Entry 1DZH (X-ray diffraction, 2.85 A resolution); this record covers chain L.

# Chain L
Name: Antithrombin-III
From: Homo sapiens
UniProt: P01008 (ANT3_HUMAN); residues 1-432 here correspond to UniProt positions 33-464 (UniProt number = residue number + 32)
Chain sequence (432 residues; numbered 1 to 432; the number before each row is that of its first residue):
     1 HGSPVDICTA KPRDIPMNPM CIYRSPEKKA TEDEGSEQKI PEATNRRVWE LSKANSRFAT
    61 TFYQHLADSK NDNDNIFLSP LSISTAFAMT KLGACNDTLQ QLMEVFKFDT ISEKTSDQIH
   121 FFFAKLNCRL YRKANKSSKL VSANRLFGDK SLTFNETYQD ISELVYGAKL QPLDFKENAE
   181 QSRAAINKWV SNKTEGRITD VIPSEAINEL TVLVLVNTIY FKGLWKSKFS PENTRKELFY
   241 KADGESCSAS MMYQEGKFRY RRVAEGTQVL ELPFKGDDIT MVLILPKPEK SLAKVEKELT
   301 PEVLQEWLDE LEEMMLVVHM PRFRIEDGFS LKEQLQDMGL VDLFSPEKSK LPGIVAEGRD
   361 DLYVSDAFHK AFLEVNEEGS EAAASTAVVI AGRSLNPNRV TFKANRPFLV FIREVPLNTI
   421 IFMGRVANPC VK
Disordered / not traced: 1-6, 26-42, 431-432
Cystine bridges: Cys-8/Cys-128, Cys-21/Cys-95, Cys-247/Cys-430
Covalently attached groups: N-acetylglucosamine (NAG) linked to Asn-96, Asn-155, Asn-192
Curated features (UniProtKB/Swiss-Prot):
  - binding site (heparin): Trp-49, Arg-129, Arg-145
  - site: Arg-393, Ser-394 (Reactive bond)
  - modified residue: Thr-31 (Phosphothreonine), Ser-36 (Phosphoserine)
  - glycosylation (N-linked (GlcNAc...) asparagine): Asn-96, Asn-135, Asn-155 (complex), Asn-192

# Overview
N-acetylglucosamine is covalently linked to Asn-96, Asn-155 and Asn-192. Curated annotation (UniProt) lists 3
heparin-binding residues.
Chain L is Antithrombin-III (Homo sapiens); the structure, P14-fluorescein-N135Q-S380C-antithrombin-III, was
determined by X-ray diffraction, deposited together with 1DZG.
